6SO3 - chains A and C of the 6 polymer chains in the assembly; structure by electron microscopy, 6.20 A resolution (low resolution: residue-level contacts below are approximate; hydrogen-bond / salt-bridge calls are withheld).

Chain A:
Molecule: Myosin 2 heavy chain striated muscle
From: Lethocerus indicus
Amino-acid sequence (1953 residues; numbered 1 to 1953; the number before each row is that of its first residue):
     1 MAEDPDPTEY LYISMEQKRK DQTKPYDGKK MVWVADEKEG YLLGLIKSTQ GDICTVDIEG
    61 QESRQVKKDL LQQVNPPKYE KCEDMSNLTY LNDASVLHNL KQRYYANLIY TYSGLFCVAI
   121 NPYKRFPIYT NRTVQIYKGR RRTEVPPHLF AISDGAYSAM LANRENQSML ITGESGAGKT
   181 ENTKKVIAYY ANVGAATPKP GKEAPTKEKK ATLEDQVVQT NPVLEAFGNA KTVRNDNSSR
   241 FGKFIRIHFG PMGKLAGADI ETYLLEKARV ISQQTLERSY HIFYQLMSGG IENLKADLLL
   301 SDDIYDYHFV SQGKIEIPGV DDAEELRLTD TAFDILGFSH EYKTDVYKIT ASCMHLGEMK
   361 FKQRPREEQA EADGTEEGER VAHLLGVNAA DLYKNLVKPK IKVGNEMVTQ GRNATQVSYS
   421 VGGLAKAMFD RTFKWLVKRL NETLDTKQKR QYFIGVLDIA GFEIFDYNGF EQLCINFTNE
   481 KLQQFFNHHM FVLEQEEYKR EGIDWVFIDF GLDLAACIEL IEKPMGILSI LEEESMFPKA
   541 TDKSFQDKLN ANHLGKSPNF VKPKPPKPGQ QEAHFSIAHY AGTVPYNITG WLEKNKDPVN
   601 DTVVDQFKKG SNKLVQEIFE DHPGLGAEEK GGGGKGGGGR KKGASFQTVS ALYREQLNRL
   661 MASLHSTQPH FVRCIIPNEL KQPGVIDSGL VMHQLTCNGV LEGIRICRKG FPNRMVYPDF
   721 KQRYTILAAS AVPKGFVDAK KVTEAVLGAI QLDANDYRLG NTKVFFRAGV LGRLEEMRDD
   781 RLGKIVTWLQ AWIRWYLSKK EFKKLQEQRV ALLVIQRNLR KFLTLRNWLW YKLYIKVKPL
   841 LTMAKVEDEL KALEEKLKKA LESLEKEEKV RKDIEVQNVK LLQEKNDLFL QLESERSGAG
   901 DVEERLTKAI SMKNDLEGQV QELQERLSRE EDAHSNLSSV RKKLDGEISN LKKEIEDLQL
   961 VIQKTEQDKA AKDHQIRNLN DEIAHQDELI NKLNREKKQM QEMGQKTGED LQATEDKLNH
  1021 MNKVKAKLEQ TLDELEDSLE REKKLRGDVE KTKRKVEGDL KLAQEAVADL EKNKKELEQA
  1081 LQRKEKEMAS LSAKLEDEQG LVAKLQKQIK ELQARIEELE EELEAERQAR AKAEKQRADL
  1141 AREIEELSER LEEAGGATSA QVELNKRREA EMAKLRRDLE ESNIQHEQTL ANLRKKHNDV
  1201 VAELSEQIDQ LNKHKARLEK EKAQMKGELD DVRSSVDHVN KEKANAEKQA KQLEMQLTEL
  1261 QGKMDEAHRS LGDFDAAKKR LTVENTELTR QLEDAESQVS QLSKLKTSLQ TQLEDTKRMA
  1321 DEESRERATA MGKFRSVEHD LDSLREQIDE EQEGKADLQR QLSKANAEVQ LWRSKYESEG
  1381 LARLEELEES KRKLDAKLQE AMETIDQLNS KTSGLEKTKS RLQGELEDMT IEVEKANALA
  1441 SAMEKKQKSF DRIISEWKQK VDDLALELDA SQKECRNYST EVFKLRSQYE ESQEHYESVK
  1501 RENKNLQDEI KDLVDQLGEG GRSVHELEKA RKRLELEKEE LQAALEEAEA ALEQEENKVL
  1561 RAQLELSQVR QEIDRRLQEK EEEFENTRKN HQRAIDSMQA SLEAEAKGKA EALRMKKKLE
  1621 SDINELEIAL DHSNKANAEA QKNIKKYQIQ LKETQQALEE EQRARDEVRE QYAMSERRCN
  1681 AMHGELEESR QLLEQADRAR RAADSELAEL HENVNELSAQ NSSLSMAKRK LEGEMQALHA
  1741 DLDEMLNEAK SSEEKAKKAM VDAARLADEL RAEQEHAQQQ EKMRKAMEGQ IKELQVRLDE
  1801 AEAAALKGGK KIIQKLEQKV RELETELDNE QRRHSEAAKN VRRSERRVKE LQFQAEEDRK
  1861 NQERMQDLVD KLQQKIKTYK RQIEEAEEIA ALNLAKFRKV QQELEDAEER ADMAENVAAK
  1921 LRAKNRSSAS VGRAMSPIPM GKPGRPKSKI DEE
Not modelled in the structure: 841-1953

Chain C:
Molecule: Myosin 2 essential light chain striated muscle
From: Lethocerus indicus
Amino-acid sequence (156 residues; numbered 1 to 156; the number before each row is that of its first residue):
     1 MADLKAAEVE KAREHFEIYD WEGEGKIDAR DLGDLLRSLD CKPTLAMVKK NGGSDKRGEK
    61 KLTLEEFLPI FSQIKKEKEV GTLEDFMEGL KVYDKAENGT MLAAELAHVL LSLGERLTDI
   121 ECEEIMRVCD EDDDGFLKYE PFVKTIIAGP FPDEGK

Chain A / chain C interface:
Contacting residue pairs (131):
  Lys138(A) with Tyr93(C)
  Gly139(A) with Lys95(C)
  Arg141(A) with Val92(C); Asp94(C); Lys95(C)
  Asp154(A) with Lys95(C)
  Tyr157(A) with Lys95(C)
  Ser158(A) with Lys95(C)
  Leu161(A) with Lys95(C)
  Ala196(A) with Glu105(C)
  Thr197(A) with Tyr93(C); Glu105(C)
  Pro198(A) with Glu105(C); His108(C)
  Lys199(A) with Val92(C); Tyr93(C)
  Met252(A) with Asp94(C); Leu102(C); Phe136(C)
  Gln722(A) with Glu97(C)
  Arg723(A) with Lys91(C); Lys95(C); Glu97(C)
  Tyr724(A) with Lys91(C); Glu97(C)
  Thr725(A) with Glu88(C); Leu90(C); Lys91(C); Glu97(C); Tyr139(C)
  Ile726(A) with Asp85(C); Glu88(C)
  Ala728(A) with Glu97(C)
  Ala729(A) with Glu88(C)
  Ser730(A) with Glu88(C)
  Ala731(A) with Glu88(C)
  Lys734(A) with Glu97(C)
  Arg778(A) with Lys91(C); Asp94(C)
  Asp779(A) with Val92(C)
  Arg781(A) with Glu84(C); Asp85(C)
  Leu782(A) with Glu88(C); Gly89(C); Leu90(C); Lys91(C)
  Gly783(A) with Leu113(C)
  Lys784(A) with Leu113(C); Gly114(C)
  Ile785(A) with Leu90(C); Tyr93(C); Val109(C); Leu110(C); Leu113(C); Gly114(C)
  Val786(A) with Asp85(C); Gly89(C); Leu90(C); Leu110(C); Gly114(C)
  Thr787(A) with Thr44(C); Gly114(C); Glu115(C)
  Trp788(A) with Lys78(C); Glu79(C); Asp85(C); Phe86(C)
  Leu789(A) with Val143(C)
  Gln790(A) with Glu115(C); Leu117(C)
  Ala791(A) with Lys42(C); Pro43(C); Thr44(C); Glu79(C)
  Trp792(A) with Lys42(C); Glu79(C); Thr82(C); Phe86(C); Val143(C); Ile146(C); Ile147(C)
  Ile793(A) with Leu117(C); Glu121(C)
  Arg794(A) with Arg37(C); Glu115(C); Leu117(C)
  Trp795(A) with Arg37(C); Asp40(C); Lys42(C); Ile146(C); Gly149(C); Pro150(C); Phe151(C)
  Tyr796(A) with Glu121(C); Glu124(C); Phe142(C); Ile146(C); Pro150(C)
  Leu797(A) with Glu121(C)
  Ser798(A) with Arg30(C); Asp34(C); Arg37(C)
  Lys799(A) with Arg37(C); Asp40(C); Pro150(C); Phe151(C); Asp153(C); Gly155(C)
  Phe802(A) with His15(C); Ile18(C); Tyr19(C); Lys156(C)
  Lys803(A) with Lys156(C)
  Leu805(A) with Ile18(C)
  Gln806(A) with His15(C); Ile18(C); Lys156(C)
  Gln808(A) with Trp21(C)
  Arg809(A) with Glu14(C); Glu17(C); Ile18(C); Lys156(C)
  Leu812(A) with Glu17(C); Ile18(C); Asp20(C); Trp21(C); Glu22(C); Gly23(C)
  Leu813(A) with Gly23(C)
  Gln816(A) with Glu22(C)
  Arg820(A) with Glu22(C)
Other interface residues (no listed pair), chain A (58 interface residues in all): Arg140, Tyr189, Val193, Lys254, Lys721
Other interface residues (no listed pair), chain C (66 interface residues in all): Ser38, Leu45, Met47, Lys56, Gly81, Leu83, Met87, Ala96, Arg116, Ile125, Asp134, Glu140

In short:
Chain A and chain C form an interface of 58 and 66 residues respectively.
Here chain A is Myosin 2 heavy chain striated muscle and chain C is Myosin 2 essential light chain striated
muscle, both from Lethocerus indicus. Entry 6SO3 (The interacting head motif in insect flight muscle myosin
thick filaments) was determined by electron microscopy.
